PDB entry 5YF4 | X-ray diffraction, 1.90 A resolution | chains A and B

[Chain A]
Molecule: MOB-like protein phocein
From: Homo sapiens
Reference sequence: Q9Y3A3 (PHOCN_HUMAN); residue numbers follow UniProt; this construct covers 53-210
Chain sequence (162 residues; row label = number of the first residue in the row):
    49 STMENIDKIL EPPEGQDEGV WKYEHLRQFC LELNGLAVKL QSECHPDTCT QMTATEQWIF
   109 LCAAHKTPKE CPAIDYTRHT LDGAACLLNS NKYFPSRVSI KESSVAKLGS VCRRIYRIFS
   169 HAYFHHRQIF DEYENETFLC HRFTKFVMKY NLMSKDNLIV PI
Disordered / not traced: 49-66, 139-153
Differences from the reference sequence: expression tag (49-52)
Ion coordination: Zn2+ site 1: Cys-92, Cys-97, His-169, His-174; Zn2+ site 2: Cys-110, His-113, Cys-119, His-127
From the paper describing this entry:
  - Zn2+ coordination: Cys-92, Cys-97, Cys-110, His-113, Cys-119, His-127, His-169, His-174
  - mutagenesis - W106A, I107A, L109A: decreased binding to Peptide from Serine/threonine-protein kinase 26 (chain B)

[Chain B]
Molecule: Peptide from Serine/threonine-protein kinase 26
Notes: EC 2.7.11.1
Reference sequence: Q9P289 (STK26_HUMAN); residue numbers follow UniProt; this construct covers 320-335
Chain sequence (16 residues; row label = number of the first residue in the row):
   320 THPEWSFTTV RKKPDP
Disordered / not traced: 320-322, 334-335
Modified / non-standard residues: Thr-327 (phosphothreonine; TPO); Thr-328 (phosphothreonine; TPO)
Swiss-Prot annotation at these positions:
  - modified residue: Ser-325 (Phosphoserine), Thr-327 (Phosphothreonine), Thr-328 (Phosphothreonine)
From the paper describing this entry:
  - post-translational modification sites: Thr-327, Thr-328
  - mutagenesis - T320A/S325A/T327A/T328A, S325A/T327A/T328A: abolished binding to MOB-like protein phocein (chain A)
  - mutagenesis - S325A, F326A, T327A, T328A, V329A, R330A: decreased binding to MOB-like protein phocein (chain A)

[How chain A and chain B interact]
Contacting residue pairs (25; chain A residue first):
  Gln-99(A) / Lys-332(B)
  Gln-105(A) / Arg-330(B)
  Gln-105(A) / Lys-331(B)
  Gln-105(A) / Lys-332(B)  hydrogen bond (backbone-backbone)
  Trp-106(A) / Arg-330(B)
  Trp-106(A) / Lys-331(B)
  Ile-107(A) / Thr-328(B)
  Ile-107(A) / Val-329(B)
  Ile-107(A) / Arg-330(B)  hydrogen bond (backbone-backbone)
  Ile-107(A) / Lys-332(B)
  Phe-108(A) / Thr-328(B)
  Phe-108(A) / Val-329(B)  hydrophobic
  Leu-109(A) / Thr-327(B)
  Leu-109(A) / Thr-328(B)  hydrogen bond (backbone-backbone)
  Leu-109(A) / Arg-330(B)
  Ala-111(A) / Phe-326(B)
  His-113(A) / Phe-326(B)
  Lys-114(A) / Phe-326(B)
  Pro-116(A) / Phe-326(B)
  Pro-116(A) / Thr-327(B)
  Glu-118(A) / Arg-330(B)  salt bridge
  Arg-161(A) / Thr-328(B)
  Arg-162(A) / Thr-328(B)
  Arg-165(A) / Thr-328(B)
  Arg-165(A) / Val-329(B)
Other interface residues (no listed pair), chain A (16 interface residues in all): Thr-115, Tyr-124
The authors on this interface:
  - interface residues, chain A: Trp-106(A), Ile-107(A), Leu-109(A), Arg-161(A), Arg-162(A), Arg-165(A)
  - hot spots on chain A (mutagenesis) - R161A, R161A/R162A/R165A, R162A, R165A: abolished binding to Peptide from Serine/threonine-protein kinase 26 (chain B)
  - interface residues, chain B: Phe-326(B), Thr-328(B), Val-329(B), Arg-330(B)

[Overview]
16 residues of chain A face 7 of chain B across their interface, with 3 hydrogen bonds and 1 salt bridge.
Polar contacts include Glu-118(A)/Arg-330(B), Gln-105(A)/Lys-332(B) and Ile-107(A)/Arg-330(B). From the paper:
S325A, F326A and T327A of chain B, among others, reduce binding to MOB-like protein phocein (chain A);
interface residues Trp-106(A), Ile-107(A) and Phe-326(B) among others; 15 substitutions were tested in all.
Here chain A is MOB-like protein phocein (Homo sapiens) and chain B is Peptide from Serine/threonine-protein
kinase 26. Entry 5YF4 (A kinase complex MST4-MOB4) was determined by X-ray diffraction.
